PDB entry 6NF7 | X-ray diffraction, 2.90 A resolution | chains A and B of the 3 polymer chains in the assembly

[Chain A]
Name: RT1A.a
Source organism: Rattus norvegicus
Sequence (275 residues; each row starts with the number of its first residue):
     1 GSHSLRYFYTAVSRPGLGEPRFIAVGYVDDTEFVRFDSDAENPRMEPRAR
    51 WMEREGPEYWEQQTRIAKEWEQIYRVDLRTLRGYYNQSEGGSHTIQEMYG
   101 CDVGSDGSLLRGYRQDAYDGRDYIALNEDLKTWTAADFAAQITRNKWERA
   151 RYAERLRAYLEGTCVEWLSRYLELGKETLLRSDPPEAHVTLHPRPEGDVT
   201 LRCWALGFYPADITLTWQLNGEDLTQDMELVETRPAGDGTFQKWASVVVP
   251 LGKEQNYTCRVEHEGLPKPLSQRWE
Cystine bridges: Cys101-Cys164

[Chain B]
Name: Beta-2-microglobulin
Source organism: Rattus norvegicus
Reference sequence: P07151 (B2MG_RAT); residues 1-99 here correspond to UniProt positions 21-119 (UniProt number = residue number + 20)
Sequence (100 residues; each row starts with the number of its first residue; numbering starts at 0):
     0 MIQKTPQIQVYSRHPPENGKPNFLNCYVSQFHPPQIEIELLKNGKKIPNI
    50 EMSDLSFSKDWSFYILAHTEFTPTETDVYACRVKHVTLKEPKTVTWDRDM
Not modelled in the structure: 0
Differences from the reference sequence: initiating methionine (0)
Cystine bridges: Cys25-Cys80

[How chain A and chain B interact]
Pairs across the interface (53; chain A residue first):
  Phe8(A) - Phe56(B)  hydrophobic
  Tyr9(A) - Phe56(B)
  Thr10(A) - Phe56(B)
  Thr10(A) - Phe62(B)
  Val12(A) - Pro33(B)  hydrophobic
  Arg14(A) - Gln34(B)
  Ile23(A) - Leu54(B)  hydrophobic
  Val25(A) - Asp53(B)
  Val25(A) - Ser55(B)
  Tyr27(A) - Ser55(B)
  Tyr27(A) - Tyr63(B)  hydrogen bond
  Glu32(A) - Asp53(B)
  Arg35(A) - Asp53(B)  salt bridge
  Arg48(A) - Met51(B)
  Arg48(A) - Asp53(B)  salt bridge
  Ser92(A) - Gln34(B)
  Thr94(A) - Pro33(B)
  Gln96(A) - His31(B)  hydrogen bond
  Gln96(A) - Phe56(B)
  Gln96(A) - Trp60(B)  hydrogen bond (side chain-backbone)
  Gln96(A) - Phe62(B)
  Glu97(A) - Phe56(B)
  Gln115(A) - Trp60(B)
  Asp116(A) - Trp60(B)
  Ala117(A) - Trp60(B)
  Asp119(A) - His31(B)
  Gly120(A) - His31(B)  hydrogen bond (backbone-side chain)
  Arg121(A) - Ile1(B)
  Asp122(A) - Trp60(B)  hydrogen bond
  His192(A) - Asp98(B)  salt bridge
  Arg202(A) - Asp98(B)  hydrogen bond (side chain-backbone)
  Trp204(A) - Arg97(B)
  Trp204(A) - Asp98(B)
  Trp204(A) - Met99(B)
  Leu206(A) - Pro14(B)  hydrophobic
  Val231(A) - Gln8(B)
  Glu232(A) - Gln8(B)  hydrogen bond (backbone-side chain)
  Arg234(A) - Gln8(B)  hydrogen bond
  Arg234(A) - Tyr10(B)
  Arg234(A) - Met99(B)  hydrogen bond (side chain-backbone)
  Pro235(A) - Tyr10(B)  hydrogen bond (backbone-side chain)
  Pro235(A) - Asn24(B)
  Pro235(A) - Tyr26(B)
  Pro235(A) - Leu65(B)  hydrophobic
  Ala236(A) - Arg12(B)  hydrogen bond (backbone-side chain)
  Ala236(A) - Asn24(B)  hydrogen bond (backbone-side chain)
  Gly237(A) - Arg12(B)  hydrogen bond (backbone-side chain)
  Gly237(A) - Leu65(B)
  Asp238(A) - Arg12(B)
  Gln242(A) - Tyr10(B)
  Gln242(A) - Ser11(B)  hydrogen bond (side chain-backbone)
  Gln242(A) - Arg12(B)  hydrogen bond (side chain-backbone)
  Trp244(A) - Met99(B)  hydrogen bond (side chain-backbone)
Also at the interface, not in a pair above, chain A (38 interface residues in all): Ser13, Met98, Thr233
Also at the interface, not in a pair above, chain B (25 interface residues in all): His13, Ser52

[Overview]
Chain A and chain B form an interface of 38 and 25 residues respectively; the contacts include 16 hydrogen
bonds and 3 salt bridges. Polar pairs include Arg35(A)-Asp53(B), Arg48(A)-Asp53(B) and His192(A)-Asp98(B).
Chain A is RT1A.a and chain B is Beta-2-microglobulin, both from Rattus norvegicus; the structure, Crystal
Structure of RT1.Aa-Bu31-10, was determined by X-ray diffraction.
